Entry 1DQA (X-ray diffraction, 2.00 A resolution); this record covers chains B and C of the 4 polymer chains in the assembly.

Chain B (and C):
Molecule: Protein (hmg-CoA reductase)
Source organism: Homo sapiens
Notes: EC 1.1.1.34; fragment: catalytic portion; chain C of this document is another copy of the same molecule, construct and numbering; everything in this record applies to it too
Reference sequence: P04035 (HMDH_HUMAN); numbering as in UniProt (aligned over 422-888)
Amino-acid sequence (467 residues; each row starts with the number of its first residue):
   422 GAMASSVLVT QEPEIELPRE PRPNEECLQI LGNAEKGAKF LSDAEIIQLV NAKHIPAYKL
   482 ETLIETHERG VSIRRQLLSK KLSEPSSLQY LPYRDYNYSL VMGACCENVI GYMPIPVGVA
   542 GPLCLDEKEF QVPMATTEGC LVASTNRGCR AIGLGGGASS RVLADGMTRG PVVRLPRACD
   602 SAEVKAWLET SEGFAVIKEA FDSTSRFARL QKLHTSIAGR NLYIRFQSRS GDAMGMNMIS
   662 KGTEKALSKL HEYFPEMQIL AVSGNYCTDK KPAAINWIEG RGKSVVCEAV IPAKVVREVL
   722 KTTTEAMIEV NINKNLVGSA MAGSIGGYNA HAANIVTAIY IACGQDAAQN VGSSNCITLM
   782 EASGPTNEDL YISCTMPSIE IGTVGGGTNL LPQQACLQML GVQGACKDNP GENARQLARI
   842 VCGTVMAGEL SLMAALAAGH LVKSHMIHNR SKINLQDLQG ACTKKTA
Not modelled in the structure: 422-461, 867-888 (chain C: 422-467, 872-888)
Sequence notes: engineered mutation Ile485 (Met in P04035)
Residues lining bound ligands:
  - coenzyme A (COA), molecule 1: Pro477, Tyr479, Glu528, Asn529
  - coenzyme A (COA), molecule 2: Glu559, Gly560, Cys561, Leu562, Ala564, Ser565, Asn567, Arg568, Arg571, Val720, Lys722, His752, Asn755, Ser852, Leu853, Ala856, Leu862, Ser865, His866
  - 3-hydroxy-3-methyl-glutaric acid (MAH), molecule 1: Glu559, Lys735, Ala751, His752, Asn755, Leu853, Leu857, Leu862, His866
  - 3-hydroxy-3-methyl-glutaric acid (MAH), molecule 2: Arg590, Met657, Ser684, Asn686, Cys688, Asp690, Lys691, Lys692
  - NADP (NAP; NADP nicotinamide-adenine-dinucleotide phosphate), molecule 1: Thr558, Glu559, Leu862, His866
  - NADP (NAP), molecule 2: Arg590, Ser626, Arg627, Phe628, Ser651, Gly652, Asp653, Ala654, Met655, Gly656, Met657, Asn658, Met659, Ser661, Asp690, Lys691, Asp767, Val805, Gly806, Gly807, Ala826
From the paper describing this entry:
  - binding site for coenzyme A: Tyr479, Ala564, Ser565, Asn567, Arg568, Arg571, Lys722, Ser852, Ser865, His866
  - binding site for NADP: Glu559, Arg590, Ser626 to Phe628, Asp653, Met655, Gly656, Met657, Asn658, Met659, Asp767, Val805, Asn870, Arg871
  - binding site for 3-hydroxy-3-methyl-glutaric acid: Glu559, Arg590, Ser684 to Lys692, Lys735, Asn755, Leu853
  - catalytic residues: Lys691, Asp767, His866
  - catalytic residues: Glu559 (proposed by the authors, not directly observed)
  - conformationally variable residues (order/disorder transition): Asn870, Arg871
  - post-translational modification sites: Ser872 (citing earlier work)
  - self-association interface (contacts with another copy of this molecule); pairs are residue here / residue on that copy: Glu700-Glu700 (hydrogen bond)
  - mutagenesis - M485I: unchanged catalytic activity

Chain B / chain C interface:
Contacting residue pairs (47; chain B residue first):
  Ser580(B) - Cys600(C)
  Arg582(B) - Cys600(C)
  Leu584(B) - Ala603(C)  hydrophobic
  Arg598(B) - Glu709(C)  salt bridge
  Arg598(B) - Val711(C)
  Arg598(B) - Ser784(C)
  Arg598(B) - Tyr792(C)
  Ala599(B) - Val707(C)  hydrophobic
  Ala599(B) - Glu709(C)  hydrogen bond (backbone-side chain)
  Ala599(B) - Tyr792(C)
  Cys600(B) - Ser580(C)
  Cys600(B) - Arg582(C)
  Cys600(B) - Glu709(C)  hydrogen bond (backbone-side chain)
  Ala603(B) - Leu584(C)  hydrophobic
  His635(B) - Ile699(C)  hydrogen bond (side chain-backbone)
  Ile638(B) - Thr796(C)
  Ala639(B) - Leu780(C)
  Ala639(B) - Thr796(C)
  Gly640(B) - Val707(C)
  Gly640(B) - Ser794(C)
  Gly640(B) - Thr796(C)  hydrogen bond (backbone-side chain)
  Arg641(B) - Glu782(C)  salt bridge
  Arg641(B) - Tyr792(C)
  Ala695(B) - Ala695(C)  hydrophobic
  Ala695(B) - Ile699(C)
  Ile696(B) - Ile699(C)
  Ile699(B) - His635(C)  hydrogen bond (backbone-side chain)
  Ile699(B) - Ala695(C)
  Ile699(B) - Ile696(C)
  Ile699(B) - Glu700(C)
  Glu700(B) - Ile699(C)
  Glu700(B) - Glu700(C)
  Val707(B) - Ala599(C)  hydrophobic
  Val707(B) - Gly640(C)
  Glu709(B) - Arg598(C)
  Glu709(B) - Ala599(C)  hydrogen bond (side chain-backbone)
  Glu709(B) - Cys600(C)  hydrogen bond (side chain-backbone)
  Val711(B) - Arg598(C)
  Leu780(B) - Ala639(C)
  Glu782(B) - Arg595(C)  salt bridge
  Glu782(B) - Arg641(C)  salt bridge
  Tyr792(B) - Ala599(C)
  Tyr792(B) - Arg641(C)
  Ser794(B) - Gly640(C)
  Thr796(B) - Ile638(C)
  Thr796(B) - Ala639(C)
  Thr796(B) - Gly640(C)  hydrogen bond (side chain-backbone)
Other interface residues (no listed pair), chain B (26 interface residues in all): Lys606, Tyr687
Other interface residues (no listed pair), chain C (28 interface residues in all): Lys606, Tyr687

Overview:
26 residues of chain B face 28 of chain C across their interface; the contacts include 8 hydrogen bonds and 4
salt bridges. Polar pairs include Arg598(B)-Glu709(C), Arg641(B)-Glu782(C) and Glu782(B)-Arg595(C). From the
paper: catalytic residues Lys691(B), Asp767(B) and His866(B) among others; M485I of chain B leaves catalytic
activity unchanged.
Both chains are Protein (hmg-CoA reductase) (Homo sapiens). Entry 1DQA (Complex of the catalytic portion of
human hmg-CoA reductase with hmg, CoA, and nadp+) was determined by X-ray diffraction together with 1DQ8 and
1DQ9 from the same study.
